4PKO - chains A and O of the 28 polymer chains in the assembly; structure by X-ray diffraction, 3.84 A resolution.

== Chain A ==
Molecule: 60 kDa chaperonin
From: Escherichia coli
Reference sequence: Q548M1 (Q548M1_ECOLX); residues 1-548 here = UniProt positions 1-548
Amino-acid sequence (548 residues; numbered 1 to 548; the number before each row is that of its first residue):
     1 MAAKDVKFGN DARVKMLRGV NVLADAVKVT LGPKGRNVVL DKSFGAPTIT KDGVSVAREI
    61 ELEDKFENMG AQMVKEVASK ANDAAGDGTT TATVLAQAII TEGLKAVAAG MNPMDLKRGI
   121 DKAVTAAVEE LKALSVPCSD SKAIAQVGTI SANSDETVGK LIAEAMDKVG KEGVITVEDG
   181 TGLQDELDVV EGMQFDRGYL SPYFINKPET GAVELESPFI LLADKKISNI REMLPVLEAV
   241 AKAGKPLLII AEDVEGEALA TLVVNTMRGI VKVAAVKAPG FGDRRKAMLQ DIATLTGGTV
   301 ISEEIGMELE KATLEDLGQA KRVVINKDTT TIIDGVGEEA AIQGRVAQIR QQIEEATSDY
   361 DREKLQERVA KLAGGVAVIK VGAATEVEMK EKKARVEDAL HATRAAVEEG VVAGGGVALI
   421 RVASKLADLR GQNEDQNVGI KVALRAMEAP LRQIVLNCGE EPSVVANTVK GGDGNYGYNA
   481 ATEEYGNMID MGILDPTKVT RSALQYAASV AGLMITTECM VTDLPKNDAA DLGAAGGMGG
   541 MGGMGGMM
Unresolved in the structure: 1, 526-548
Bound ions: K+: T30, K51, T90 (together with ADP); Mg2+: D87 (together with ADP)
Small-molecule neighbours: ADP (adenosine-5'-diphosphate): T30, L31, G32, P33, K51, D87, G88, T89, T90, T91, I150, G414, G415, G416, I454, Y478, N479, A480, A481, I493, D495
From the paper describing this entry:
  - binding site for beryllium trifluoride: G88
  - self-association interface (contacts with another copy of this molecule); pairs are residue here / residue on that copy: E461-R452 (salt bridge)

== Chain O ==
Molecule: 10 kDa chaperonin
From: Escherichia coli
Reference sequence: Q7BGE6 (Q7BGE6_ECOLX); residue numbers follow UniProt; this construct covers 1-97
Amino-acid sequence (97 residues; row label = number of the first residue in the row):
     1 MNIRPLHDRV IVKRKEVETK SAGGIVLTGS AAAKSTRGEV LAVGNGRILE NGEVKPLDVK
    61 VGDIVIFNDG YGVKSEKIDN EEVLIMSESD ILAIVEA
Unresolved in the structure: 1-2

== Chain A / chain O interface ==
Residue-residue contacts - 14 pairs, chain A then chain O:
  R231(A) - T28(O)
  R231(A) - G29(O)  hydrogen bond (side chain-backbone)
  L234(A) - G23(O)
  L234(A) - V26(O)  hydrophobic
  L237(A) - V26(O)  hydrophobic
  E238(A) - G23(O)
  E238(A) - G24(O)  hydrogen bond (side chain-backbone)
  A241(A) - I25(O)  hydrophobic
  E257(A) - G29(O)
  E257(A) - S30(O)  hydrogen bond (side chain-backbone)
  T261(A) - L27(O)  hydrogen bond (side chain-backbone)
  T261(A) - T28(O)
  T261(A) - G29(O)  hydrogen bond (side chain-backbone)
  V271(A) - I25(O)  hydrophobic
Also at the interface, not in a pair above, chain A (9 interface residues in all): V264
Also at the interface, not in a pair above, chain O (9 interface residues in all): A31

== Overview ==
The chain A/chain O interface involves 9 residues from each chain; the contacts include 5 hydrogen bonds.
Polar contacts include R231(A)-G29(O), E238(A)-G24(O) and E257(A)-S30(O). Ligands of chain A: ADP. The K+ site
is built by T30(A), K51(A) and T90(A). From the paper: a binding site for beryllium trifluoride at G88(A); a
self-association interface involving E461(A).
Here chain A is 60 kDa chaperonin and chain O is 10 kDa chaperonin, both from Escherichia coli. Entry 4PKO
(Crystal structure of the Football-shaped GroEL-GroES2-(ADPBeFx)14 complex) was determined by X-ray
diffraction together with 4PKN from the same study.
